Entry 6OI9 (X-ray diffraction, 2.06 A resolution); this record covers chains A and B.

# Chain A (and B)
Protein: Biotin carboxylase
From: Escherichia coli UMNK88
Notes: EC 6.3.4.14, 6.4.1.2; chain B of this document is another copy of the same molecule, construct and numbering; everything in this record applies to it too
Reference sequence: A0A0E0U408 (A0A0E0U408_ECOLX); residue numbers follow UniProt; this construct covers 1-449
Amino-acid sequence (469 residues; each row starts with the number of its first residue; numbers below 1 keep their minus sign (Met-19 is residue -19)):
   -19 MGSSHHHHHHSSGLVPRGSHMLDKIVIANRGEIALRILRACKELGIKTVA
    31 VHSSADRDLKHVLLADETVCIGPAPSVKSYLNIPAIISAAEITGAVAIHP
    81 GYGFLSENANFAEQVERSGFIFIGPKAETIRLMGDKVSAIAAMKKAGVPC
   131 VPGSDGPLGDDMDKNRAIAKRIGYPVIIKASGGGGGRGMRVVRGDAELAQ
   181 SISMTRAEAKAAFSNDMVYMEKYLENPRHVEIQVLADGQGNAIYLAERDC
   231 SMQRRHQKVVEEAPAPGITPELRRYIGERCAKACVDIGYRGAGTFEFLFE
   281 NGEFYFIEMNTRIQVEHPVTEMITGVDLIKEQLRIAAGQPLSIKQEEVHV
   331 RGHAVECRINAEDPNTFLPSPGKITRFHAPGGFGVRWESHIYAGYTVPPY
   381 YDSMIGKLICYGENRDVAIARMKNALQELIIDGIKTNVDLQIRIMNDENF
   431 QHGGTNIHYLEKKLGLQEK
Unresolved in the structure: -19 to 0, 448-449
Construct notes: initiating methionine (-19); expression tag (-18 to 0)
Residues lining bound ligands: MQM (7-[(3S)-3-(aminomethyl)pyrrolidin-1-yl]-6-(2,6-dichlorophenyl)pyrido[2,3-d]pyrimidin-2-amine): Val131, Ile157, Lys159, Gly166, Met169, Glu201, Lys202, Tyr203, Leu204, Pro207, His209, Gln233, His236, Glu276, Leu278, Ile287, Glu288, Ile437
From the paper describing this entry:
  - binding site for MQM: Glu276, Glu288

# How chain A and chain B interact
Contacting residue pairs - 32 pairs, chain A then chain B:
  Pro55(A) - Val76(B)  hydrophobic
  Pro55(A) - Gly99(B)
  Pro55(A) - Ile101(B)  hydrophobic
  Ser56(A) - Gly99(B)  hydrogen bond (backbone-backbone)
  Val57(A) - Ala75(B)
  Val57(A) - Ser98(B)
  Val57(A) - Gly99(B)  hydrogen bond (backbone-backbone)
  Val57(A) - Phe100(B)  hydrophobic
  Lys58(A) - Gly74(B)
  Lys58(A) - Val76(B)
  Leu61(A) - Ser98(B)
  Leu61(A) - Gly99(B)
  Arg167(A) - Glu93(B)
  Arg167(A) - Arg97(B)
  Gln180(A) - Ser194(B)  hydrogen bond
  Glu188(A) - Asn90(B)
  Lys190(A) - Pro64(B)
  Ala191(A) - Ile63(B)
  Ala191(A) - Pro64(B)
  Ala192(A) - Gln94(B)
  Ala192(A) - Arg97(B)
  Ser194(A) - Pro64(B)
  Thr346(A) - Asp266(B)
  Thr346(A) - Ile267(B)
  Leu348(A) - Lys106(B)
  Leu348(A) - Glu108(B)
  Leu348(A) - Thr109(B)
  Leu348(A) - Ile267(B)
  Leu348(A) - Gly268(B)
  Tyr380(A) - Ile101(B)  hydrophobic
  Tyr380(A) - Ala317(B)  hydrogen bond (side chain-backbone)
  Tyr380(A) - Gly318(B)
Other interface residues (no listed pair), chain A (17 interface residues in all): Met184, Pro349

# Summary
The interface between chain A and chain B involves 17 residues on one side and 22 on the other; the contacts
include 4 hydrogen bonds. Polar pairs include Gln180(A)-Ser194(B), Tyr380(A)-Ala317(B) and Ser56(A)-Gly99(B).
Bound to chain A: compound MQM. From the paper: a binding site for MQM at Glu276(A) and Glu288(A).
Chain A and chain B are both Biotin carboxylase (Escherichia coli UMNK88); the structure, Crystal Structure of
E. coli Biotin Carboxylase Complexed with
7-[3-(aminomethyl)pyrrolidin-1-yl]-6-(2,6-dichlorophenyl)pyrido[2,3-d]pyrimidin-2-amine, was determined by
X-ray diffraction (same publication as 6OI8).
